Entry 5YSI (X-ray diffraction, 1.55 A resolution); this record covers chain A.

[Chain A]
Protein: Ubiquitinating/deubiquitinating enzyme SdeA
Organism: Legionella pneumophila subsp. pneumophila str. Philadelphia 1
Notes: EC 3.4.22.-, 2.3.2.-, 2.4.2.31
UniProtKB: Q6RCR0 (Q6RCR0_LEGPN); residues 756-905 here correspond to UniProt positions 761-910 (UniProt number = residue number + 5)
Sequence (152 residues; row label = number of the first residue in the row):
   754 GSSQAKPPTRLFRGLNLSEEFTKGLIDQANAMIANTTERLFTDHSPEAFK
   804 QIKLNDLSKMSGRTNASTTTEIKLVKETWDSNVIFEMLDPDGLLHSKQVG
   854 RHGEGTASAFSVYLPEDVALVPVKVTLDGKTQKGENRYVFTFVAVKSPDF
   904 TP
Not modelled in the structure: 754-757, 904-905
Construct notes: expression tag (754-755); engineered mutation A860 (Glu865 in Q6RCR0), A862 (Glu867 in Q6RCR0)
Modified positions: Mse785 (selenomethionine; parent Met); Mse813 (selenomethionine; parent Met); Mse840 (selenomethionine; parent Met)
Residues lining bound ligands: nicotinamide (NCA): F765, R766, G767, S820, T821, T822, V828, W832
From the paper describing this entry:
  - conformationally variable residues (loop rearrangement): V852 to A862
  - binding site for nicotinamide: R766 (proposed by the authors, not directly observed)
  - binding site for nicotinamide: F765, S820, T821, V828, W832

[Summary]
Chain A binds nicotinamide. The paper reports a binding site for nicotinamide at R766, F765 and S820 among
others; conformational variability at V852.
Chain A is Ubiquitinating/deubiquitinating enzyme SdeA (Legionella pneumophila subsp. pneumophila str.
Philadelphia 1); the structure, SdeA mART-C domain EE/AA NCA complex, was determined by X-ray diffraction
(same publication as 5YSJ and 5YSK).
